PDB entry 16GS | X-ray diffraction, 1.90 A resolution | chains A and B

# Chain A (and B)
Molecule: Glutathione S-transferase
Organism: Homo sapiens
Notes: EC 2.5.1.18; chain B of this document is another copy of the same molecule, construct and numbering; everything in this record applies to it too
Reference sequence: P09211 (GSTP1_HUMAN); residue numbers follow UniProt; this construct covers 1-209
Amino-acid sequence (210 residues; row label = number of the first residue in the row; numbering starts at 0):
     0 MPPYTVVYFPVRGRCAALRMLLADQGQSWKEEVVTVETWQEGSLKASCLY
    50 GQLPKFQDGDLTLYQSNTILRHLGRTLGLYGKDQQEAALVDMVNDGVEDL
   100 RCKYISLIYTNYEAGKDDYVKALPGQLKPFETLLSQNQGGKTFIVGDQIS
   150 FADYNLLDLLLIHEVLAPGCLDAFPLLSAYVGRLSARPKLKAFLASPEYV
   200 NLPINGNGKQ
Not modelled in the structure: 0-1

# Interface between chain A and chain B
Pairs across the interface - 54 pairs, chain A then chain B:
  L48(A) with M91(B), hydrophobic; P128(B); L132(B), hydrophobic
  Y49(A) with M91(B), hydrogen bond (side chain-backbone); V92(B); G95(B); P128(B), hydrophobic; F129(B)
  L60(A) with Q84(B)
  L62(A) with A87(B), hydrophobic
  Y63(A) with M91(B)
  Q64(A) with D94(B); G95(B); D98(B), hydrogen bond
  N66(A) with D94(B)
  T67(A) with A87(B); D90(B), hydrogen bond (side chain-backbone); M91(B), hydrogen bond (side chain-backbone); D94(B), hydrogen bond
  R70(A) with R70(B); D90(B)
  H71(A) with A87(B)
  R74(A) with Y79(B); Q83(B); A86(B); A87(B); D90(B), salt bridge
  T75(A) with Q83(B)
  Y79(A) with R74(B), hydrogen bond
  Q83(A) with R74(B); T75(B)
  Q84(A) with L60(B)
  A86(A) with R74(B)
  A87(A) with L62(B), hydrophobic; T67(B); H71(B); R74(B)
  D90(A) with T67(B), hydrogen bond (backbone-side chain); R70(B); R74(B), salt bridge
  M91(A) with L48(B), hydrophobic; Y49(B), hydrogen bond (backbone-side chain); Y63(B); T67(B), hydrogen bond (backbone-side chain)
  V92(A) with Y49(B)
  D94(A) with Q64(B); N66(B); T67(B), hydrogen bond
  G95(A) with Y49(B); Q64(B)
  D98(A) with Q64(B), hydrogen bond
  P128(A) with L48(B); Y49(B), hydrophobic
  F129(A) with Y49(B)
Also at the interface, not in a pair above, chain A (28 interface residues in all): T61, L88, L132
Also at the interface, not in a pair above, chain B (28 interface residues in all): T61, L88

# In short
Chain A and chain B each contribute 28 residues to their interface; the contacts include 11 hydrogen bonds and
2 salt bridges. Polar contacts include R74(A)-D90(B), Y49(A)-M91(B) and Q64(A)-D98(B).
Chain A and chain B are both Glutathione S-transferase (Homo sapiens); the structure, Glutathione
S-transferase P1-1 apo form 3, was determined by X-ray diffraction, deposited together with 14GS.
